PDB entry 8XBU | electron microscopy, 4.24 A resolution (low resolution: residue-level contacts below are approximate; hydrogen-bond / salt-bridge calls are withheld) | chains E and J of the 20 polymer chains in the assembly

# Chain E
Protein: Histone H3.1
Organism: Homo sapiens
UniProt: P68431 (H31_HUMAN); residues 0-135 here correspond to UniProt positions 1-136 (UniProt number = residue number + 1)
Amino-acid sequence (139 residues; each row starts with the number of its first residue; numbers below 1 keep their minus sign (Gly-3 is residue -3)):
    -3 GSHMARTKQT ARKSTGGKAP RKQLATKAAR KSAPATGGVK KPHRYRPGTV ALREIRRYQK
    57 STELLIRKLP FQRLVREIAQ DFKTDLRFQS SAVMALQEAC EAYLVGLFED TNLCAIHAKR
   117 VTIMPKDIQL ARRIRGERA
Unresolved in the structure: -3 to 35, 135
Construct notes: expression tag (-3 to -1)
Curated features (UniProtKB/Swiss-Prot):
  - modified residue: Arg2 (Asymmetric dimethylarginine), Thr3 (Phosphothreonine), Lys4 (Allysine), Gln5 (5-glutamyl dopamine), Thr6 (Phosphothreonine), Arg8 (Citrulline), Lys9 (N6,N6,N6-trimethyllysine), Ser10 (ADP-ribosylserine), Thr11 (Phosphothreonine), Lys14 (N6-(2-hydroxyisobutyryl)lysine), Arg17 (Asymmetric dimethylarginine), Lys18 (N6-(2-hydroxyisobutyryl)lysine), Lys23 (N6-(2-hydroxyisobutyryl)lysine), Arg26 (Citrulline), Lys27 (N6,N6,N6-trimethyllysine), Ser28 (ADP-ribosylserine), Lys36 (N6,N6,N6-trimethyllysine), Lys37 (N6-methyllysine), Tyr41 (Phosphotyrosine), Lys56 (N6,N6,N6-trimethyllysine) and 8 more in UniProt
  - lipidation: Lys18 (N6-decanoyllysine)

# Chain J
Molecule: 153-nt DNA strand
Organism: synthetic construct
Sequence (153 nucleotides; numbered 1 to 153; the number before each row is that of its first residue):
     1 TGGCCGTTTT CGTTGTTTTT TTCTGTCTCG TGCCTGGTGT CTTGGGTGTA ATCCCCTTGG
    61 CGGTTAAAAC GCGGGGGACA GCGCGTACGT GCGTTTAAGC GGTGCTAGAG CTGTCTACGA
   121 CCAATTGAGC GGCCTCGGCA CCGGGATTCT GAT

# Chain E / chain J interface
Contacting residue pairs (23):
  His39(E) with DG12(J)
  Arg40(E) with DT90(J); DG91(J)
  Tyr41(E) with DT14(J); DT90(J); DG91(J)
  Pro43(E) with DG89(J)
  Gly44(E) with DG89(J); DT90(J)
  Thr45(E) with DT90(J)
  Val46(E) with DT90(J)
  Ala47(E) with DT90(J)
  Arg49(E) with DG15(J); DT16(J)
  Lys56(E) with DT17(J)
  Arg63(E) with DA98(J); DG99(J)
  Lys64(E) with DG99(J)
  Leu65(E) with DA98(J); DG99(J)
  Pro66(E) with DA98(J)
  Arg69(E) with DA98(J)
  Arg83(E) with DG108(J)
Other interface residues (no listed pair), chain E (19 interface residues in all): Arg42, Arg53, Lys115
Other interface residues (no listed pair), chain J (13 interface residues in all): DC79, DA80

# Overview
19 residues of chain E and 13 residues of chain J are in contact.
Here chain E is Histone H3.1 (Homo sapiens) and chain J is a 153-nt DNA strand (synthetic construct). Entry
8XBU (The cryo-EM structure of the decameric RAD51 ring bound to the nucleosome with the linker DNA ...) was
determined by electron microscopy, deposited together with 8JND, 8JNE, 8JNF, 8XBT and 8XBW.
